PDB entry 8CVZ | electron microscopy, 3.52 A resolution | chains B and D of the 10 polymer chains in the assembly

== Chain B (and D) ==
Molecule: Glycogen [starch] synthase, muscle
From: Homo sapiens
Notes: EC 2.4.1.11; chain D of this document is another copy of the same molecule, construct and numbering; everything in this record applies to it too
UniProtKB: P13807 (GYS1_HUMAN); residues 1-634 here = UniProt positions 1-634
Amino-acid sequence (634 residues; row label = number of the first residue in the row):
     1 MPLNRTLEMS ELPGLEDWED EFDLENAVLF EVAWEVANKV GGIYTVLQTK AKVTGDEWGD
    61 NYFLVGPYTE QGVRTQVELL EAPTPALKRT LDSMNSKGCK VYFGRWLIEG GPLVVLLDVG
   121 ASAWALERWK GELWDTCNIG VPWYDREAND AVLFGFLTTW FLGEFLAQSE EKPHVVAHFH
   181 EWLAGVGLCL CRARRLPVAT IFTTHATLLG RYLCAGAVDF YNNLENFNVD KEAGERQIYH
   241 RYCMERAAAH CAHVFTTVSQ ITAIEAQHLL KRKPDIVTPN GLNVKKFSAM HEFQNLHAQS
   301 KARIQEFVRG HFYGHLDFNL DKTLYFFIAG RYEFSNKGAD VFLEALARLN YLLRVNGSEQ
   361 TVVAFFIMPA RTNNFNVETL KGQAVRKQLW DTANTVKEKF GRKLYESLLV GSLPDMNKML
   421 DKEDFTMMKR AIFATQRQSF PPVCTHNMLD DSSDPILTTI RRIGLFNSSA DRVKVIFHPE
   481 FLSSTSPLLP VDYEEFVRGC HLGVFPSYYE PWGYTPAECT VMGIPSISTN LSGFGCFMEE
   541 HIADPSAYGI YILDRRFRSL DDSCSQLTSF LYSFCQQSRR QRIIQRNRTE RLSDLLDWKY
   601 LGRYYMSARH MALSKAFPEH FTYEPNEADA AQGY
Unresolved in the structure: 1-21, 289-291, 627-634 (chain D: 1-21, 288-292, 628-634)
Differences from the reference sequence: engineered mutation E8 (Ser in P13807), E11 (Ser in P13807)
What the authors report for this chain:
  - self-association interface (contacts with another copy of this molecule): E70 to T75, W106 to I108
  - mutagenesis - S8E/S11E: increased catalytic activity

== How chain B and chain D interact ==
Contacting residue pairs (8):
  K285(B) - R580(D)
  F287(B) - R580(D)  hydrogen bond (backbone-side chain)
  F287(B) - I584(D)  hydrophobic
  S288(B) - I583(D)
  E292(B) - N587(D)  hydrogen bond
  F293(B) - R588(D)
  Q294(B) - R591(D)
  N295(B) - E590(D)
Interface residues without a listed pair, chain D (8 interface residues in all): F287

== In short ==
The interface between chain B and chain D involves 7 residues on one side and 8 on the other, with 2 hydrogen
bonds. Polar pairs include F287(B)-R580(D) and E292(B)-N587(D). From the paper: S8E/S11E of chain B increase
catalytic activity; a self-association interface involving E70(B) and W106(B).
Chain B and chain D are both Glycogen [starch] synthase, muscle (Homo sapiens); the structure, Human
glycogenin-1 and glycogen synthase-1 complex in the apo ordered state, was determined by electron microscopy,
deposited together with 8CVX and 8CVY.
